Entry 7Z0O (electron microscopy, 2.80 A resolution); this record covers chains E and F of the 10 polymer chains in the assembly.

# Chain E
Protein: RNA polymerase I-specific transcription initiation factor RRN9
From: Saccharomyces cerevisiae
UniProt: P53437 (RRN9_YEAST); residues 1-365 here = UniProt positions 1-365
Chain sequence (366 residues; numbered 0 to 365; the number before each row is that of its first residue; numbering starts at 0):
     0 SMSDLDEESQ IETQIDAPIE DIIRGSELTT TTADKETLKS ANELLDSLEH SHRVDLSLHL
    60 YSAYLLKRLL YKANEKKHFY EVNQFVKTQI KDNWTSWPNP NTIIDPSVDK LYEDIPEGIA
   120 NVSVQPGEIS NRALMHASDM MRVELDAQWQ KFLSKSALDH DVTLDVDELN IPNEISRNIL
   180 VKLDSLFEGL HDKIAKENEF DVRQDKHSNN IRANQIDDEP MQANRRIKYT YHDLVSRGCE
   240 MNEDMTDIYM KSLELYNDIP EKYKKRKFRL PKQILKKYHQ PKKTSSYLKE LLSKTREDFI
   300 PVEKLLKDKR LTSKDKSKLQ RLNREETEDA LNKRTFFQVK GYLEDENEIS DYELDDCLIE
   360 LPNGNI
Unresolved in the structure: 0-34, 116-122, 209-226, 361-365
Differences from the reference sequence: expression tag (0)
From the paper describing this entry:
  - binding site for Non-template DNA: R295, K308

# Chain F
Protein: RNA polymerase I-specific transcription initiation factor RRN10
From: Saccharomyces cerevisiae
UniProt: P38204 (RRN10_YEAST); numbering as in UniProt (aligned over 1-145)
Chain sequence (145 residues; each row starts with the number of its first residue):
     1 MDRNVYEACS NIIKEFGTHV VSADEVLAEK IDNAVPIPFK TREEIDADVE KDRNEGVFEG
    61 NIIPDIDLRV VHYYATQLCL NKYPHLINAF DETSLITLGL LIEKWVKDYL TSIQTEQGRQ
   121 SKVIGKGPCE FISKHIDYRH APGNI
Unresolved in the structure: 1, 11-19, 117-118

# Chain E / chain F interface
Residue-residue contacts (219; chain E residue first):
  E48(E) - V20(F)
  H51(E) - F39(F)
  R52(E) - E7(F)
  R52(E) - A8(F)
  R52(E) - C9(F)
  R52(E) - S10(F)  hydrogen bond (side chain-backbone)
  R52(E) - V21(F)  hydrogen bond (side chain-backbone)
  V53(E) - C9(F)
  V53(E) - R69(F)
  L55(E) - V5(F)
  L55(E) - Y6(F)  hydrophobic
  L55(E) - C9(F)  hydrophobic
  S56(E) - I63(F)
  S56(E) - P64(F)
  S56(E) - L68(F)
  S56(E) - I96(F)
  L57(E) - F39(F)  hydrophobic
  L57(E) - K40(F)
  L57(E) - T41(F)
  L57(E) - R42(F)
  L57(E) - I45(F)  hydrophobic
  H58(E) - V5(F)
  H58(E) - C9(F)  hydrogen bond
  H58(E) - A23(F)
  H58(E) - D24(F)
  H58(E) - F39(F)
  L59(E) - V5(F)  hydrophobic
  L59(E) - L68(F)  hydrophobic
  L59(E) - E92(F)
  L59(E) - L95(F)  hydrophobic
  L59(E) - I96(F)  hydrophobic
  Y60(E) - I96(F)
  S61(E) - P38(F)
  A62(E) - E92(F)
  Y63(E) - E92(F)
  Y63(E) - T93(F)
  L64(E) - P38(F)
  L65(E) - L27(F)  hydrophobic
  L65(E) - V35(F)  hydrophobic
  L65(E) - I37(F)  hydrophobic
  L65(E) - P38(F)
  K66(E) - E92(F)  salt bridge
  L69(E) - V35(F)  hydrophobic
  F84(E) - I31(F)  hydrophobic
  Q88(E) - K30(F)
  Q88(E) - D32(F)
  I89(E) - L27(F)  hydrophobic
  I89(E) - I31(F)  hydrophobic
  K90(E) - K30(F)
  N92(E) - R3(F)
  N92(E) - N4(F)
  W93(E) - R3(F)
  W93(E) - N4(F)
  W93(E) - V5(F)  hydrogen bond (backbone-backbone)
  W93(E) - V26(F)  hydrophobic
  W93(E) - L27(F)
  W93(E) - K30(F)
  T94(E) - Y6(F)  hydrogen bond (backbone-side chain)
  T94(E) - F90(F)
  T94(E) - E92(F)  hydrogen bond
  S95(E) - Y6(F)
  S95(E) - N88(F)  hydrogen bond
  S95(E) - F90(F)
  W96(E) - Y6(F)
  W96(E) - H72(F)
  W96(E) - A75(F)  hydrophobic
  W96(E) - N88(F)
  W96(E) - A89(F)  hydrogen bond (backbone-backbone)
  W96(E) - F90(F)  hydrogen bond (backbone-backbone)
  W96(E) - D91(F)  hydrogen bond (side chain-backbone)
  W96(E) - L95(F)  hydrophobic
  P97(E) - T76(F)
  P97(E) - C79(F)  hydrophobic
  P97(E) - L86(F)
  P97(E) - I87(F)
  P97(E) - N88(F)  hydrogen bond (backbone-backbone)
  P97(E) - F90(F)
  N98(E) - N4(F)
  N98(E) - T76(F)
  N98(E) - L80(F)
  N98(E) - N88(F)  hydrogen bond
  P99(E) - L80(F)  hydrophobic
  P99(E) - I87(F)
  T101(E) - N4(F)
  T101(E) - Y6(F)
  T101(E) - E7(F)  hydrogen bond
  T101(E) - H72(F)
  I102(E) - T76(F)
  I102(E) - Q77(F)
  I102(E) - L80(F)  hydrophobic
  I103(E) - Y6(F)
  I103(E) - E7(F)
  I103(E) - S10(F)
  I103(E) - R69(F)
  I103(E) - Y73(F)
  D104(E) - Y73(F)
  P105(E) - R69(F)
  P105(E) - V70(F)  hydrophobic
  P105(E) - Y73(F)
  E127(E) - Q77(F)  hydrogen bond (backbone-side chain)
  I128(E) - Q77(F)
  I128(E) - L80(F)  hydrophobic
  I128(E) - N81(F)
  S129(E) - N81(F)
  A132(E) - Y73(F)
  A132(E) - Q77(F)
  L133(E) - L78(F)
  L133(E) - K82(F)
  H135(E) - Y73(F)
  A136(E) - Y73(F)  hydrophobic
  A136(E) - Y74(F)  hydrophobic
  S137(E) - Y74(F)
  M139(E) - V70(F)
  M139(E) - Y73(F)  hydrophobic
  M140(E) - V70(F)  hydrophobic
  M140(E) - Y74(F)  hydrophobic
  E143(E) - I66(F)
  E143(E) - D67(F)  hydrogen bond (side chain-backbone)
  E143(E) - V70(F)
  L144(E) - I102(F)  hydrophobic
  L144(E) - V106(F)  hydrophobic
  Q147(E) - E103(F)
  W148(E) - V106(F)  hydrophobic
  W148(E) - Y109(F)  hydrophobic
  W148(E) - L110(F)  hydrophobic
  K150(E) - D65(F)  salt bridge
  F151(E) - E103(F)
  F151(E) - K107(F)
  F151(E) - L110(F)  hydrophobic
  L152(E) - L110(F)  hydrophobic
  L152(E) - P128(F)  hydrophobic
  L152(E) - I132(F)  hydrophobic
  S155(E) - I124(F)
  S155(E) - G125(F)
  S155(E) - C129(F)  hydrogen bond
  H159(E) - I124(F)  hydrogen bond (side chain-backbone)
  H159(E) - G125(F)
  H159(E) - K126(F)  hydrogen bond (backbone-side chain)
  V161(E) - C129(F)
  V161(E) - E130(F)
  V161(E) - S133(F)
  T162(E) - S133(F)
  T162(E) - K134(F)  hydrogen bond (backbone-backbone)
  T162(E) - I136(F)
  L163(E) - C129(F)
  L163(E) - I132(F)  hydrophobic
  D164(E) - I132(F)  hydrogen bond (backbone-backbone)
  D164(E) - K134(F)
  L168(E) - I132(F)  hydrophobic
  I174(E) - Y109(F)  hydrophobic
  N177(E) - Y109(F)  hydrogen bond
  I178(E) - V106(F)  hydrophobic
  I178(E) - Y109(F)  hydrophobic
  L179(E) - Y74(F)
  K181(E) - W105(F)
  K181(E) - Y109(F)  hydrogen bond
  L182(E) - Y74(F)  hydrophobic
  L182(E) - L98(F)  hydrophobic
  L182(E) - I102(F)  hydrophobic
  L182(E) - W105(F)
  D183(E) - Y74(F)
  D183(E) - L78(F)
  D183(E) - Y83(F)  hydrogen bond
  L185(E) - L101(F)  hydrophobic
  F186(E) - A75(F)  hydrophobic
  F186(E) - L78(F)  hydrophobic
  F186(E) - L86(F)
  F186(E) - F90(F)  hydrophobic
  F186(E) - L98(F)  hydrophobic
  E187(E) - Y83(F)
  L189(E) - F90(F)  hydrophobic
  H190(E) - K82(F)
  H190(E) - Y83(F)
  H190(E) - P84(F)
  H190(E) - H85(F)
  H190(E) - L86(F)
  I193(E) - H85(F)
  I193(E) - L86(F)  hydrophobic
  K227(E) - N88(F)
  K227(E) - A89(F)
  K227(E) - F90(F)
  Y228(E) - L86(F)  hydrophobic
  Y228(E) - A89(F)  hydrogen bond (backbone-backbone)
  Y228(E) - F90(F)  hydrophobic
  Y228(E) - D91(F)  hydrogen bond (backbone-backbone)
  Y228(E) - S94(F)  hydrogen bond (backbone-side chain)
  T229(E) - D91(F)
  T229(E) - T93(F)
  T229(E) - S94(F)  hydrogen bond (backbone-side chain)
  Y230(E) - T93(F)  hydrogen bond (backbone-side chain)
  Y230(E) - S94(F)
  Y230(E) - T97(F)
  L233(E) - S94(F)
  L233(E) - T97(F)
  M240(E) - W105(F)  hydrophobic
  E242(E) - K104(F)  salt bridge
  E242(E) - W105(F)  hydrogen bond
  D243(E) - K104(F)
  M244(E) - L101(F)  hydrophobic
  D246(E) - K104(F)
  I247(E) - L101(F)  hydrophobic
  M249(E) - V57(F)  hydrophobic
  K250(E) - E59(F)
  K250(E) - N61(F)  hydrogen bond (side chain-backbone)
  K250(E) - I62(F)
  E253(E) - V49(F)
  E253(E) - D52(F)
  E253(E) - F58(F)
  L254(E) - I62(F)  hydrophobic
  L254(E) - I96(F)  hydrophobic
  Y255(E) - T93(F)  hydrogen bond (side chain-backbone)
  Y255(E) - I96(F)
  Y255(E) - T97(F)
  D257(E) - D52(F)
  I258(E) - I62(F)  hydrophobic
  Y262(E) - P38(F)
  Y262(E) - K40(F)
  K266(E) - P36(F)
  F267(E) - P36(F)
Also at the interface, not in a pair above, chain E (105 interface residues in all): D54, V107, N130, A156, V165, E167, A194, N197, S251, K261, R268, P270, I273
Also at the interface, not in a pair above, chain F (94 interface residues in all): S22, A34, D48, V71, L100, D108, I145

# Overview
Chain E and chain F form an interface of 105 and 94 residues respectively, with 31 hydrogen bonds and 3 salt
bridges. Polar contacts include K66(E)-E92(F), K150(E)-D65(F) and E242(E)-K104(F). From the paper: a binding
site for Non-template DNA at R295(E) and K308(E).
Chain E is RNA polymerase I-specific transcription initiation factor RRN9 and chain F is RNA polymerase
I-specific transcription initiation factor RRN10, both from Saccharomyces cerevisiae; the structure, Structure
of transcription factor UAF in complex with TBP and 35S rRNA promoter DNA, was determined by electron
microscopy.
